PDB entry 7EJK | electron microscopy, 3.40 A resolution | chains A and R of the 5 polymer chains in the assembly

[Chain A]
Protein: Guanine nucleotide-binding protein G(o) subunit alpha
Organism: Homo sapiens
UniProtKB: P09471 (GNAO_HUMAN); residues 1-354 here = UniProt positions 1-354
Amino-acid sequence (354 residues; numbered 1 to 354; the number before each row is that of its first residue):
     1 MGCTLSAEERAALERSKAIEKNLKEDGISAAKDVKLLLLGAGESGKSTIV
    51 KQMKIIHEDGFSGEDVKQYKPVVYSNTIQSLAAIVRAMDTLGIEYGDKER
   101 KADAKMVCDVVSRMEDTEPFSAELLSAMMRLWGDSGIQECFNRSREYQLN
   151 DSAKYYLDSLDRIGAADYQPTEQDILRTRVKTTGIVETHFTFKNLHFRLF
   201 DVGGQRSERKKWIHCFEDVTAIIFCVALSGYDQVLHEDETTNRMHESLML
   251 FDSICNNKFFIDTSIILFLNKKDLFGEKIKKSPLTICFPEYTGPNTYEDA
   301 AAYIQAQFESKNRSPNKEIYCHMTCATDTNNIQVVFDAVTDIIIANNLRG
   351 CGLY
Disordered / not traced: 1-3, 54-182, 235-241
Swiss-Prot annotation at these positions:
  - region: Lys35 to Thr48 (G1 motif), Asp174 to Thr182 (G2 motif), Phe197 to Arg206 (G3 motif), Ile266 to Asp273 (G4 motif), Thr324 to Thr329 (G5 motif)
  - binding site (GTP): Glu43, Lys46, Ser47, Thr48, Ser152, Leu176, Arg177, Thr178, Arg179, Asn270, Asp273, Cys325
  - binding site (Mg(2+)): Ser47, Thr182
  - modified residue: Arg179 (ADP-ribosylarginine), Gln205 (5-glutamyl histamine), Cys351 (ADP-ribosylcysteine)
  - lipidation: Gly2 (N-myristoyl glycine), Cys3 (S-palmitoyl cysteine), Cys351 (S-palmitoyl cysteine)
  - natural variant: Gly40 (G40R: In DEE17 and NEDIM; G40W: Found in a patient with intractable early-onset epilepsy), Ser47 (S47G: In NEDIM), Gln52 (Q52P: Found in a patient with intractable early-onset epilepsy; Q52R: In DEE17), Ile56 (I56T: In NEDIM), Asp174 (D174G: In DEE17), Thr191 to Phe197 (deletion: In DEE17), Gly203 (G203R: In DEE17), Arg209 (R209C: In DEE17 and NEDIM; R209G: In NEDIM; R209H: In NEDIM; R209L: In NEDIM), Ala227 (A227V: In NEDIM), Glu246 (E246G: In NEDIM; E246K: In NEDIM), Ile279 (I279N: In DEE17)
  - mutagenesis: Cys351 (C351A: Strong loss of binding to ADGRG3)

[Chain R]
Protein: Alpha-2A adrenergic receptor
Organism: Homo sapiens
UniProtKB: P08913 (ADA2A_HUMAN); residue numbers follow UniProt; this construct covers 1-465
Amino-acid sequence (465 residues; each row starts with the number of its first residue):
     1 MFRQEQPLAEGSFAPMGSLQPDAGNASWNGTEAPGGGARATPYSLQVTLT
    51 LVCLAGLLMLLTVFGNVLVIIAVFTSRALKAPQNLFLVSLASADILVATL
   101 VIPFSLANEVMGYWYFGKAWCEIYLALDVLFCTSSIVHLCAISLDRYWSI
   151 TQAIEYNLKRTPRRIKAIIITVWVISAVISFPPLISIEKKGGGGGPQPAE
   201 PRCEINDQKWYVISSCIGSFFAPCLIMILVYVRIYQIAKRRTRVPPSRRG
   251 PDAVAAPPGGTERRPNGLGPERSAGPGGAEAEPLPTQLNGAPGEPAPAGP
   301 RDTDALDLEESSSSDHAERPPGPRRPERGPRGKGKARASQVKPGDSLPRR
   351 GPGATGIGTPAAGPGEERVGAAKASRWRGRQNREKRFTFVLAVVIGVFVV
   401 CWFPFFFTYTLTAVGCSVPRTLFKFFFWFGYCNSSLNPVIYTIFNHDFRR
   451 AFKKILCRGDRKRIV
Disordered / not traced: 1-45, 184-201, 244-380, 458-465
Swiss-Prot annotation at these positions:
  - site: Asp128 (Implicated in ligand binding), Ser215 (Implicated in catechol agonist binding and receptor activation), Ser219 (Implicated in catechol agonist binding and receptor activation)
  - modified residue: Ser346 (Phosphoserine), Arg368 (Omega-N-methylarginine)
  - lipidation: Cys457 (S-palmitoyl cysteine)
  - glycosylation (N-linked (GlcNAc...) asparagine): Asn25, Asn29
  - natural variant: Leu68 (L68F: In FPLD8; uncertain significance), Asn266 (N266K: 40% increase in agonist-promoted Gi coupling)
  - mutagenesis: Asp94 (D94N: No change in binding affinity. Eliminates guanine nucleotide-sensitive agonist binding), Asp128 (D128N: No binding to yohimbine. Increase in adenylate cyclase activity), Asp145 (D145N: Lower affinity for agonists. Eliminates guanine nucleotide-sensitive agonist binding), Ser215 (S215A: Lower affinity for agonists. No change in guanine nucleotide-sensitive agonist binding), Ser219 (S219A: Lower affinity for agonists. Reduced guanine nucleotide-sensitive agonist binding), Phe427 (F427N: 350-fold reduced affinity for alpha-2 antagonist yohimbine, 3000-fold increase for beta-antagonist alprenolol)
Cystine bridges: Cys121-Cys203
Small-molecule neighbours: Oxymetazoline (J5C): Asp128, Val129, Cys132, Thr133, Ser215, Cys216, Trp402, Phe405, Tyr409, Phe427, Tyr431
From the paper describing this entry:
  - binding site for Oxymetazoline: Asp128, Phe427
  - mutagenesis - Y431A: abolished signaling in response to Oxymetazoline
  - conformationally variable residues (side-chain flip): Tyr409
  - mutagenesis - S215A, Y409A: increased signaling in response to Oxymetazoline
  - mutagenesis - D128A, Y431A: decreased signaling in response to all drugs
  - mutagenesis - Y409A: abolished signaling in response to arrestin recruitment induced by BRI
  - mutagenesis - D128A, S215A, Y409A: unchanged expression
  - mutagenesis - Y431A: decreased expression
  - mutagenesis - F427A: decreased signaling in response to all agonists

[Chain A / chain R interface]
Pairs across the interface (17; chain A residue first):
  Lys32(A) - Asn157(R)  hydrogen bond (side chain-backbone)
  Lys32(A) - Leu158(R)
  Lys32(A) - Lys159(R)
  Lys32(A) - Arg160(R)
  Asp341(A) - Arg241(R)  salt bridge
  Ile343(A) - Ile154(R)  hydrophobic
  Ala345(A) - Arg241(R)
  Asn347(A) - Ser149(R)  hydrogen bond (side chain-backbone)
  Asn347(A) - Ile150(R)
  Asn347(A) - Ala153(R)
  Leu348(A) - Ile150(R)  hydrophobic
  Cys351(A) - Arg146(R)
  Gly352(A) - Val390(R)
  Gly352(A) - Phe444(R)
  Leu353(A) - Phe387(R)  hydrophobic
  Leu353(A) - Val390(R)
  Tyr354(A) - His446(R)
Other interface residues (no listed pair), chain A (15 interface residues in all): Leu195, Asn316, Thr340, Ile344, Gly350
Other interface residues (no listed pair), chain R (16 interface residues in all): Arg383, Asn445

[Overview]
The interface between chain A and chain R involves 15 residues on one side and 16 on the other; the contacts
include 2 hydrogen bonds and 1 salt bridge. Polar pairs include Asp341(A)-Arg241(R), Lys32(A)-Asn157(R) and
Asn347(A)-Ser149(R). From the paper: a binding site for Oxymetazoline at Asp128(R) and Phe427(R); S215A and
Y409A of chain R increase signaling in response to Oxymetazoline; 5 substitutions were tested in all.
Here chain A is Guanine nucleotide-binding protein G(o) subunit alpha and chain R is Alpha-2A adrenergic
receptor, both from Homo sapiens. Entry 7EJK (Structure of the alpha2A-adrenergic receptor GoA signaling
complex bound to oxymetazoline) was determined by electron microscopy, deposited together with 7EJ0, 7EJ8 and
7EJA.
